9R3L - chains A and C of the 4 polymer chains in the assembly; structure by X-ray diffraction, 2.16 A resolution.

# Chain A (and C)
Protein: Isoform L-type of Pyruvate kinase PKLR
Organism: Homo sapiens
Notes: EC 2.7.1.40; chain C of this document is another copy of the same molecule, construct and numbering; everything in this record applies to it too
UniProtKB: P30613 (KPYR_HUMAN), isoform P30613-2; aligned to UniProt positions 1-543 over residues 1-543
Chain sequence (447 residues; row label = number of the first residue in the row; note: 98 numbers in that range are skipped by the numbering (no residue carries them; nothing is unmodelled there); numbers below 1 keep their minus sign (Gly-1 is residue -1)):
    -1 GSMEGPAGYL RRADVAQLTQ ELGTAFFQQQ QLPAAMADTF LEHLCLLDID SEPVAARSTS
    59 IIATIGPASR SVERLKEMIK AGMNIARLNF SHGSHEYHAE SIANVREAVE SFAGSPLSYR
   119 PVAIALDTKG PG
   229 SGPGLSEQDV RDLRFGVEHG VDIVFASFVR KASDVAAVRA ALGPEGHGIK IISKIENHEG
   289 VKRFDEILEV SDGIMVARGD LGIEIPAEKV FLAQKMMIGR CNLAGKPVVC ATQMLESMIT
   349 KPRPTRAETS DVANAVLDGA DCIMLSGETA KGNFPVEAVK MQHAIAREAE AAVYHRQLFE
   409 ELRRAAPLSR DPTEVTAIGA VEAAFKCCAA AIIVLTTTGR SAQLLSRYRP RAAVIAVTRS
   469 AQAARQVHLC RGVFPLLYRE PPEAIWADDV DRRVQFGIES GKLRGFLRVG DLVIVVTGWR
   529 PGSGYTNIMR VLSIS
Unresolved in the structure: -1 to 20 (chain C: -1 to 21)
Differences from the reference sequence: expression tag (-1 to 0); conflict Asp12 (Ser in P30613); linker (130, 229-230)

# Interface between chain A and chain C
Contacting residue pairs - 62 pairs, chain A then chain C:
  Glu408(A) - Glu408(C)
  Glu408(A) - Arg411(C)  salt bridge
  Glu408(A) - Arg412(C)  salt bridge
  Arg411(A) - Arg404(C)
  Arg411(A) - Phe407(C)
  Arg411(A) - Arg411(C)
  Arg411(A) - Glu430(C)  salt bridge
  Arg412(A) - Glu408(C)  salt bridge
  Ala414(A) - Lys434(C)
  Pro415(A) - Lys434(C)  hydrogen bond (backbone-side chain)
  Leu416(A) - Phe433(C)
  Leu416(A) - Lys434(C)
  Leu416(A) - Cys436(C)  hydrophobic
  Ser417(A) - Lys434(C)  hydrogen bond (backbone-backbone)
  Ser417(A) - Cys435(C)
  Arg418(A) - Cys435(C)
  Arg418(A) - Gly518(C)  hydrogen bond (side chain-backbone)
  Arg418(A) - Leu520(C)
  Pro420(A) - Val539(C)  hydrophobic
  Glu422(A) - Lys434(C)
  Val423(A) - Ala431(C)
  Val423(A) - Cys435(C)  hydrophobic
  Val423(A) - Val539(C)  hydrophobic
  Thr424(A) - Val539(C)
  Ile426(A) - Glu430(C)
  Ile426(A) - Lys434(C)
  Gly427(A) - Gly427(C)
  Glu430(A) - Arg411(C)  salt bridge
  Glu430(A) - Ile426(C)
  Glu430(A) - Glu430(C)
  Ala431(A) - Val423(C)
  Phe433(A) - Leu416(C)
  Lys434(A) - Ala414(C)
  Lys434(A) - Pro415(C)  hydrogen bond (side chain-backbone)
  Lys434(A) - Leu416(C)
  Lys434(A) - Ser417(C)  hydrogen bond (backbone-backbone)
  Lys434(A) - Glu422(C)
  Lys434(A) - Ile426(C)
  Lys434(A) - Tyr456(C)  hydrogen bond
  Cys435(A) - Ser417(C)
  Cys435(A) - Arg418(C)
  Cys435(A) - Val423(C)  hydrophobic
  Cys436(A) - Leu416(C)  hydrophobic
  Tyr456(A) - Lys434(C)  hydrogen bond
  Gly518(A) - Arg418(C)  hydrogen bond (backbone-side chain)
  Leu520(A) - Arg418(C)
  Asn535(A) - Met537(C)
  Asn535(A) - Arg538(C)
  Asn535(A) - Val539(C)  hydrogen bond (backbone-backbone)
  Asn535(A) - Leu540(C)
  Ile536(A) - Ile536(C)  hydrophobic
  Ile536(A) - Met537(C)
  Ile536(A) - Arg538(C)
  Met537(A) - Asn535(C)
  Met537(A) - Ile536(C)
  Met537(A) - Met537(C)  hydrogen bond (backbone-backbone)
  Arg538(A) - Asn535(C)
  Arg538(A) - Ile536(C)
  Val539(A) - Pro420(C)  hydrophobic
  Val539(A) - Val423(C)  hydrophobic
  Val539(A) - Thr424(C)
  Val539(A) - Asn535(C)  hydrogen bond (backbone-backbone)
Also at the interface, not in a pair above, chain A (32 interface residues in all): Phe407, Asp519, Ile522, Leu540
Also at the interface, not in a pair above, chain C (35 interface residues in all): Phe25, Met34, Asp519, Ile522

# In short
The interface between chain A and chain C involves 32 residues on one side and 35 on the other; the contacts
include 11 hydrogen bonds and 5 salt bridges. Polar pairs include Glu408(A)-Arg411(C), Glu408(A)-Arg412(C) and
Arg411(A)-Glu430(C).
Both chains are Isoform L-type of Pyruvate kinase PKLR (Homo sapiens). Entry 9R3L (Structure of liver pyruvate
kinase in complex with fluorescent probe 4d) was determined by X-ray diffraction, deposited together with
9R3H, 9R3I, 9R3M and 9R3O.
